8S7G - chains T and C of the 14 polymer chains in the assembly; structure by electron microscopy, 3.43 A resolution.

== Chain T ==
Molecule: 36-nt DNA strand
Sequence (36 nucleotides; numbered 7 to 42; the number before each row is that of its first residue):
     7 TTTTTTTTTTTTTTTTTTTTTTTTTTTTTTTTTTTT

== Chain C ==
Name: Protein RecA
Organism: Pseudomonas aeruginosa
Reference sequence: P08280 (RECA_PSEAE); numbering as in UniProt (aligned over 2-346)
Chain sequence (361 residues; row label = number of the first residue in the row; numbers below 1 keep their minus sign (Met-14 is residue -14)):
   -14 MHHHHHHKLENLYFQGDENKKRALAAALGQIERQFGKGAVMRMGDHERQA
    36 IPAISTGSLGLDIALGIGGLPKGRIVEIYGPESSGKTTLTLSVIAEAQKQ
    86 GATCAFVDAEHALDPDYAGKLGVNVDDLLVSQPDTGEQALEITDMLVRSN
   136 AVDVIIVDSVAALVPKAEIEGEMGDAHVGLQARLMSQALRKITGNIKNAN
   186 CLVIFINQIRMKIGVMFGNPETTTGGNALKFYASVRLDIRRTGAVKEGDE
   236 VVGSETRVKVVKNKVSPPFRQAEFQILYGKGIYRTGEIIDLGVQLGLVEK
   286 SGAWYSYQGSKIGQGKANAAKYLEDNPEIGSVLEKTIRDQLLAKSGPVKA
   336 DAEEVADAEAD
Not modelled in the structure: -14 to 0, 329-346
Construct notes: initiating methionine (-14); expression tag (-13 to 1)
Swiss-Prot annotation at these positions:
  - binding site (ATP): Gly65 to Thr72
Ion coordination: Mg2+: Thr72, Asp143 (together with ATP-gamma-S)
Small-molecule neighbours:
  - ATP-gamma-S (AGS; phosphothiophosphoric acid-adenylate ester): Glu67, Ser68, Ser69, Gly70, Lys71, Thr72, Thr73, Glu95, Asp99, Tyr102, Asp143, Tyr263
  - ATP-gamma-S: Lys215, Phe216, Lys247, Asn248, Lys249, Val250, Ser251, Pro252, Pro253
Reported in the primary citation:
  - self-association interface (contacts with another copy of this molecule): Phe20
  - mutagenesis - F202A: decreased binding to the 36-nt DNA strand (chain T)
  - mutagenesis - M201A: unchanged binding to the 36-nt DNA strand (chain T)

== Interface between chain T and chain C ==
Pairs across the interface (23; chain T residue first):
  DT35(T) - Arg168(C)  base contact
  DT36(T) - Gly164(C)  base contact
  DT36(T) - Ala167(C)  phosphate contact
  DT36(T) - Arg168(C)  sugar contact
  DT36(T) - Ser171(C)  hydrogen bond to the phosphate
  DT36(T) - Arg175(C)  salt bridge to the phosphate
  DT37(T) - Val163(C)  base contact
  DT37(T) - Gly164(C)  sugar contact
  DT37(T) - Ala167(C)  phosphate contact
  DT37(T) - Asn212(C)  hydrogen bond to the phosphate
  DT37(T) - Ala213(C)  phosphate contact
  DT38(T) - Lys197(C)  base contact
  DT38(T) - Thr209(C)  phosphate contact
  DT38(T) - Gly210(C)  hydrogen bond to the phosphate
  DT38(T) - Gly211(C)  hydrogen bond to the phosphate
  DT39(T) - Arg195(C)  salt bridge to the phosphate
  DT39(T) - Met196(C)  sugar contact
  DT39(T) - Lys197(C)  base contact
  DT39(T) - Ile198(C)  base contact
  DT40(T) - Arg195(C)  phosphate contact
  DT40(T) - Met196(C)  hydrogen bond to the phosphate
  DT40(T) - Lys197(C)  base contact
  DT40(T) - Ile198(C)  sugar contact
Other interface residues (no listed pair), chain C (16 interface residues in all): Pro205

== Summary ==
6 residues of chain T face 16 of chain C across their interface; the contacts include 5 hydrogen bonds and 2
salt bridges. Among the polar pairs are DT36(T)-Ser171(C), DT37(T)-Asn212(C) and DT38(T)-Gly210(C). The paper
reports that F202A of chain C reduces binding to the 36-nt DNA strand (chain T); a self-association interface
involving Phe20(C).
Here chain T is a 36-nt DNA strand and chain C is Protein RecA (Pseudomonas aeruginosa). Entry 8S7G (Cryo-EM
structure of Pseudomonas aeruginosa Recombinase A (RecA) in complex with LexAS125A mutant) was determined by
electron microscopy, deposited together with 8S70 and 8B0V.
